Entry 7U19 (electron microscopy, 3.70 A resolution); this record covers chains A and E of the 11 polymer chains in the assembly.

# Chain A
Name: Replication factor C subunit 1
Source organism: Saccharomyces cerevisiae
UniProt: P38630 (RFC1_YEAST); numbering as in UniProt (aligned over 1-861)
Amino-acid sequence (861 residues; each row starts with the number of its first residue):
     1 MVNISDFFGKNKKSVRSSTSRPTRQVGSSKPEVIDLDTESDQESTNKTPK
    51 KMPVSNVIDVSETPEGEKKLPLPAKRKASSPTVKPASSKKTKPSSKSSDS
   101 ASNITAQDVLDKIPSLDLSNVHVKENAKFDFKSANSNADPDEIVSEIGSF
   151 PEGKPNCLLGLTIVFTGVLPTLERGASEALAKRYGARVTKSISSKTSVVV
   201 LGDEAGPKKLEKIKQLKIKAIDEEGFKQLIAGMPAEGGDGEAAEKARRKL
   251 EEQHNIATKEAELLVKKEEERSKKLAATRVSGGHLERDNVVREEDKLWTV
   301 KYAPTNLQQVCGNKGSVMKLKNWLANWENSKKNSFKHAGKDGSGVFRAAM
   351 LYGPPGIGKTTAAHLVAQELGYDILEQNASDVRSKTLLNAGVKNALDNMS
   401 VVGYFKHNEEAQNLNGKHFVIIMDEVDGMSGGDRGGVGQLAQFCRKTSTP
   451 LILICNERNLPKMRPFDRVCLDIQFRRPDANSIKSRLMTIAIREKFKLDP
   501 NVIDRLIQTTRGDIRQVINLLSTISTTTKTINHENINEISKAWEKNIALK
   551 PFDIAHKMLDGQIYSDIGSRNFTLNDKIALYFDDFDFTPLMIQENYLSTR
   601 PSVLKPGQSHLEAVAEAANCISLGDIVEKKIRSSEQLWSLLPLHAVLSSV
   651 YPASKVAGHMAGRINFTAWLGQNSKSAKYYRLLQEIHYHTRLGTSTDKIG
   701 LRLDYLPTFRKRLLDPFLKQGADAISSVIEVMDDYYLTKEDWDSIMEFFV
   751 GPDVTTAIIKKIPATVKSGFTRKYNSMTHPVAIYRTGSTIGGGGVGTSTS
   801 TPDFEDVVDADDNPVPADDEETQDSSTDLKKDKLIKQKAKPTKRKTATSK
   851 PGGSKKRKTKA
Disordered / not traced: 1-148, 238, 278-289, 779-861
Ion coordination: Mg2+: Thr-360 (together with ATP-gamma-S)
Residues lining bound ligands: ATP-gamma-S (AGS; phosphothiophosphoric acid-adenylate ester): Thr-299, Tyr-302, Ala-303, Pro-304, Gln-309, Val-310, Cys-311, Pro-354, Pro-355, Gly-356, Ile-357, Gly-358, Lys-359, Thr-360, Thr-361, Glu-425, Asn-456, Ile-514, Arg-515
Swiss-Prot annotation at these positions:
  - motif (Nuclear localization signal): Lys-830 to Leu-834, Lys-855 to Lys-860
  - binding site (ATP): Thr-299, Cys-311, Gly-353 to Thr-361, Asn-456
  - modified residue: Thr-38 (Phosphothreonine), Ser-40 (Phosphoserine), Thr-63 (Phosphothreonine)
  - mutagenesis: Asp-427 (D427H: In cs mutant CDC44-2; causes cell cycle arrest), Gly-436 (G436R: In cs mutant CDC44-3/4; causes cell cycle arrest), Gly-512 (G512A: In cs mutant CDC44-9; no effect), Asp-513 (D513N: In cs mutants CDC44-1/5/8 and CDC44-9; causes cell cycle arrest)
Reported in the primary citation:
  - binding site for the 13-nt DNA strand: Arg-174, Lys-209, His-556, Arg-600, His-659

# Chain E
Name: Replication factor C subunit 5
Source organism: Saccharomyces cerevisiae
UniProt: P38251 (RFC5_YEAST); residues 1-354 here = UniProt positions 1-354
Amino-acid sequence (354 residues; each row starts with the number of its first residue):
     1 MSLWVDKYRPKSLNALSHNEELTNFLKSLSDQPRDLPHLLLYGPNGTGKK
    51 TRCMALLESIFGPGVYRLKIDVRQFVTASNRKLELNVVSSPYHLEITPSD
   101 MGNNDRIVIQELLKEVAQMEQVDFQDSKDGLAHRYKCVIINEANSLTKDA
   151 QAALRRTMEKYSKNIRLIMVCDSMSPIIAPIKSRCLLIRCPAPSDSEIST
   201 ILSDVVTNERIQLETKDILKRIAQASNGNLRVSLLMLESMALNNELALKS
   251 SSPIIKPDWIIVIHKLTRKIVKERSVNSLIECRAVLYDLLAHCIPANIIL
   301 KELTFSLLDVETLNTTNKSSIIEYSSVFDERLSLGNKAIFHLEGFIAKVM
   351 CCLD
Disordered / not traced: 1-3, 121-132, 354
Residues lining bound ligands:
  - ADP (adenosine-5'-diphosphate): Val-5, Tyr-8, Arg-9, Pro-10, Ala-15, Leu-16, Ser-17, His-18, Pro-44, Asn-45, Gly-46, Thr-47, Gly-48, Lys-49, Lys-50, Thr-51, Arg-52, Ile-201, Leu-230, Arg-231, Leu-234
  - ATP-gamma-S (AGS; phosphothiophosphoric acid-adenylate ester): Arg-155, Glu-159, Pro-180, Arg-184
Swiss-Prot annotation at these positions:
  - binding site (ATP): Val-5, Ser-17, Gly-43 to Thr-51, Arg-231

# How chain A and chain E interact
Residue-residue contacts (94):
  Leu-590(A) with Lys-337(E); Phe-340(E), hydrophobic
  Gln-593(A) with Arg-283(E), hydrogen bond (backbone-side chain); Phe-340(E); Glu-343(E)
  Glu-594(A) with Arg-283(E), salt bridge
  Tyr-596(A) with Glu-343(E), hydrogen bond
  Leu-597(A) with Ile-280(E), hydrophobic; Arg-283(E); Glu-343(E)
  His-610(A) with Val-276(E)
  Leu-611(A) with Arg-274(E); Val-276(E), hydrophobic; Met-350(E), hydrophobic; Cys-351(E)
  Glu-612(A) with Cys-351(E)
  Val-614(A) with Leu-279(E), hydrophobic
  Ala-615(A) with Ala-347(E)
  Ala-618(A) with Gly-344(E)
  Asn-619(A) with Arg-331(E), hydrogen bond
  Ile-621(A) with Phe-340(E), hydrophobic
  Ser-622(A) with Arg-331(E), hydrogen bond; Phe-340(E); His-341(E), hydrogen bond
  Leu-623(A) with Arg-331(E)
  Asp-625(A) with Gly-335(E); Asn-336(E); Lys-337(E), salt bridge; Phe-340(E); His-341(E), salt bridge
  Ile-626(A) with Arg-331(E); Leu-334(E)
  Glu-628(A) with Asn-336(E), hydrogen bond; Lys-337(E), salt bridge
  Lys-629(A) with Gly-335(E); Asn-336(E)
  Trp-669(A) with Tyr-287(E); Lys-337(E); Ile-339(E)
  Gln-672(A) with Tyr-287(E); Ala-291(E)
  Ser-676(A) with Ala-291(E)
  Tyr-679(A) with Ala-291(E); Cys-293(E), hydrogen bond (backbone-side chain)
  Tyr-680(A) with Cys-293(E), hydrophobic
  Leu-683(A) with Cys-293(E), hydrophobic
  Gln-684(A) with Asp-100(E), hydrogen bond (side chain-backbone)
  Tyr-688(A) with Ile-70(E); Asn-86(E); Asp-100(E), hydrogen bond
  Arg-691(A) with Lys-50(E); Val-88(E); Glu-95(E), salt bridge; Asn-141(E)
  Leu-692(A) with Leu-68(E); Ile-70(E), hydrophobic
  Gly-693(A) with Asp-6(E); Arg-9(E), hydrogen bond (backbone-side chain)
  Thr-694(A) with Asp-6(E)
  Ser-695(A) with Arg-9(E)
  Thr-696(A) with Arg-231(E)
  Ile-699(A) with Pro-295(E), hydrophobic
  Arg-702(A) with Asp-258(E), salt bridge; His-292(E), hydrogen bond (side chain-backbone); Cys-293(E)
  Leu-703(A) with Pro-257(E); Trp-259(E), hydrogen bond (backbone-side chain); Ile-298(E), hydrophobic
  Asp-704(A) with Arg-231(E), salt bridge; Val-232(E); Leu-235(E)
  Tyr-705(A) with Val-5(E); Arg-231(E); Leu-235(E), hydrophobic
  Thr-708(A) with Trp-4(E); Leu-235(E), hydrogen bond (side chain-backbone)
  Phe-709(A) with Trp-4(E), hydrophobic
  Lys-711(A) with Ser-239(E); Leu-242(E); Asn-243(E), hydrogen bond
  Arg-712(A) with Trp-4(E); Glu-238(E), salt bridge; Leu-242(E)
  Tyr-735(A) with Trp-4(E), hydrogen bond; Asp-6(E)
  Glu-747(A) with His-292(E)
  Phe-748(A) with Cys-293(E), hydrophobic
  Phe-749(A) with Asp-258(E)
  Val-750(A) with Asp-258(E), hydrogen bond (backbone-side chain); Asp-288(E); His-292(E)
  Gly-751(A) with Val-262(E)
  Pro-752(A) with Ile-261(E), hydrophobic
  Asp-753(A) with Asp-258(E)
Also at the interface, not in a pair above, chain A (57 interface residues in all): Ser-634, Lys-675, Asp-697, Lys-698, Gly-700, Pro-707, Asp-715
Also at the interface, not in a pair above, chain E (58 interface residues in all): Leu-85, Ser-99, Glu-142, Asp-149, Ile-255, Leu-290, Ile-294, Phe-328, Lys-348

# In short
57 residues of chain A and 58 residues of chain E are in contact; the contacts include 16 hydrogen bonds and 8
salt bridges. Among the polar pairs are Glu-594(A)/Arg-283(E), Asp-625(A)/Lys-337(E) and
Asp-625(A)/His-341(E). Ligands of chain A: ATP-gamma-S. The paper reports a binding site for the 13-nt DNA
strand at Arg-174(A), Lys-209(A) and His-556(A) among others.
Here chain A is Replication factor C subunit 1 and chain E is Replication factor C subunit 5, both from
Saccharomyces cerevisiae. Entry 7U19 (RFC:PCNA bound to nicked DNA) was determined by electron microscopy
together with 7U1A and 7U1P from the same study.
